Entry 8CXJ (X-ray diffraction, 3.05 A resolution); this record covers chains A and B.

Chain A:
Molecule: Carcinoembryonic antigen-related cell adhesion molecule 1
Organism: Homo sapiens
Reference sequence: P13688 (CEAM1_HUMAN), isoform P13688-11; residues 0-107 here correspond to UniProt positions 34-141 (UniProt number = residue number + 34)
Chain sequence (109 residues; each row starts with the number of its first residue; numbers below 1 keep their minus sign (Met-1 is residue -1)):
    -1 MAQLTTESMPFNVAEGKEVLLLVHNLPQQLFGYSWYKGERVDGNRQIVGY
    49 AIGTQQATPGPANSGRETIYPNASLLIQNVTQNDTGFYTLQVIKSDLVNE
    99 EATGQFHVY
Unresolved in the structure: -1 to 0
Construct notes: initiating methionine (-1)
Curated features (UniProtKB/Swiss-Prot):
  - modified residue: Gln1 (Pyrrolidone carboxylic acid)
  - glycosylation (N-linked (GlcNAc...) asparagine): Asn70, Asn77, Asn81
From the paper describing this entry:
  - mutagenesis - V96A, N97A: increased binding to Surface protein R28 (chain B)
  - mutagenesis - F29I: decreased binding to Surface protein R28 (chain B) (from molecular simulation)

Chain B:
Molecule: Surface protein R28
Organism: Streptococcus pyogenes
Reference sequence: Q9XDB6 (Q9XDB6_STRPY); residues 1-112 here correspond to UniProt positions 313-424 (UniProt number = residue number + 312)
Chain sequence (125 residues; each row starts with the number of its first residue):
     1 TAPTLTVTPEQQTVKVDEDITFTVTVEDENEVELGLDDLKAKYENDIIGA
    51 RVKIKYLTKEPNKKVMEVTIMKATLADKGAITFTAKDKAGNQAEPKTVTI
   101 NVLPLKDSNEPKLPSTGGSHHHHHH
Unresolved in the structure: 107-125
Construct notes: expression tag (113-125)

Chain A / chain B interface:
Contacting residue pairs (24):
  Phe29(A) with Lys40(B); Glu44(B); Ile48(B), hydrophobic
  Gly30(A) with Ile48(B)
  Tyr31(A) with Ile48(B)
  Ser32(A) with Ile48(B), hydrogen bond (side chain-backbone)
  Tyr34(A) with Ile48(B), hydrogen bond (side chain-backbone); Gly49(B); Ala50(B)
  Gly41(A) with Gly49(B)
  Gln44(A) with Gly49(B)
  Tyr48(A) with Ile48(B)
  Ala49(A) with Glu44(B); Ile48(B), hydrophobic
  Thr52(A) with Glu44(B)
  Ile91(A) with Ile47(B), hydrophobic; Ile48(B), hydrophobic
  Ser93(A) with Leu36(B); Lys40(B), hydrogen bond (backbone-side chain)
  Asp94(A) with Tyr56(B), hydrogen bond (backbone-side chain)
  Leu95(A) with Leu36(B), hydrophobic; Leu39(B), hydrophobic; Ile54(B), hydrophobic
  Val96(A) with Tyr56(B), hydrophobic
Also at the interface, not in a pair above, chain A (20 interface residues in all): Gly47, Gly51, Thr56, Gln89, Asn97
Also at the interface, not in a pair above, chain B (13 interface residues in all): Asn45, Lys53, Lys59
The authors on this interface:
  - hot spots on chain A (mutagenesis) - F29A, I91A, L95A: abolished binding to Surface protein R28 (chain B)
  - hot spots on chain A (mutagenesis) - Q89A: decreased binding to Surface protein R28 (chain B)
  - hot spots on chain A (mutagenesis) - N97A: increased binding to Surface protein R28 (chain B)

Overview:
The interface between chain A and chain B involves 20 residues on one side and 13 on the other; the contacts
include 4 hydrogen bonds. Polar contacts include Ser32(A)-Ile48(B), Tyr34(A)-Ile48(B) and Ser93(A)-Lys40(B).
From the paper: F29A, I91A and L95A of chain A abolish binding to Surface protein R28 (chain B); V96A and N97A
of chain A increase binding to Surface protein R28 (chain B); 7 substitutions were tested in all.
Here chain A is Carcinoembryonic antigen-related cell adhesion molecule 1 (Homo sapiens) and chain B is
Surface protein R28 (Streptococcus pyogenes). Entry 8CXJ (The IgI3 domain of R28 protein from S. pyogenes
bound to CEACAM1) was determined by X-ray diffraction.
